PDB entry 4WDZ | X-ray diffraction, 1.80 A resolution | chains C and D of the 5 polymer chains in the assembly

== Chain C (and D) ==
Protein: Major capsid protein VP1
Organism: JC polyomavirus
Notes: chain D of this document is another copy of the same molecule, construct and numbering; everything in this record applies to it too
Reference sequence: P03089 (VP1_POVJC); residues 22-289 here correspond to UniProt positions 23-290 (UniProt number = residue number + 1)
Amino-acid sequence (272 residues; row label = number of the first residue in the row):
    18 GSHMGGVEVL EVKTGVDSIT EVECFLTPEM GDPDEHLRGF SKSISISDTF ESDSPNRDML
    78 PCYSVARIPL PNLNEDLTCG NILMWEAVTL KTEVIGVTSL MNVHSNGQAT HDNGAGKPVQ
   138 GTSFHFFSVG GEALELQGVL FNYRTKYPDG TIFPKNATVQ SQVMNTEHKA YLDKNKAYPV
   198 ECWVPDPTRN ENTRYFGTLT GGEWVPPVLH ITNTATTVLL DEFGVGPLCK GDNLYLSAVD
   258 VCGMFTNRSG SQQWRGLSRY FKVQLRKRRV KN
Not modelled in the structure: 18-24, 92-98, 289 (chain D: 18-23, 92-98, 289)
Differences from the reference sequence: expression tag (18-21); engineered mutation W221 (Asn222 in P03089)
What the authors report for this chain:
  - mutagenesis - N221W, P223L: unchanged localization
  - mutagenesis - N221W: unchanged binding to minor capsid protein
  - mutagenesis - Q137W: increased stability

== How chain C and chain D interact ==
Pairs across the interface - 133 pairs, chain C then chain D:
  E40(C) - P204(D)
  E40(C) - T205(D)
  F42(C) - M181(D)  hydrophobic
  F42(C) - T205(D)
  P45(C) - V180(D)
  E52(C) - V176(D)
  H53(C) - Y160(D)  hydrogen bond
  H53(C) - R161(D)
  H53(C) - V176(D)
  H53(C) - Q179(D)  hydrogen bond (backbone-side chain)
  L54(C) - F67(D)  hydrophobic
  L54(C) - V176(D)
  L54(C) - Q179(D)
  R55(C) - V176(D)
  R55(C) - Q177(D)  hydrogen bond
  R55(C) - Q179(D)  hydrogen bond (backbone-side chain)
  R55(C) - V180(D)
  G56(C) - V180(D)
  F57(C) - F67(D)  hydrophobic
  F57(C) - F158(D)
  F57(C) - Q179(D)
  E110(C) - P204(D)
  E110(C) - Y212(D)  hydrogen bond
  I112(C) - V156(D)  hydrophobic
  I112(C) - M181(D)  hydrophobic
  I112(C) - P204(D)  hydrophobic
  G113(C) - V156(D)
  G113(C) - V201(D)
  V114(C) - F141(D)  hydrophobic
  V114(C) - V201(D)
  V114(C) - L216(D)
  T115(C) - F141(D)
  T115(C) - V197(D)  hydrogen bond (side chain-backbone)
  T115(C) - E198(D)
  T115(C) - W200(D)  hydrogen bond (side chain-backbone)
  T115(C) - V201(D)
  S116(C) - V156(D)
  S116(C) - F158(D)
  S116(C) - E198(D)
  L117(C) - L216(D)  hydrophobic
  M118(C) - F141(D)  hydrophobic
  M118(C) - V197(D)  hydrophobic
  M118(C) - E198(D)
  M118(C) - L216(D)  hydrophobic
  M118(C) - V258(D)  hydrophobic
  M118(C) - W271(D)
  N119(C) - D70(D)  hydrogen bond
  N119(C) - F158(D)
  N119(C) - T162(D)
  N119(C) - E198(D)
  V120(C) - I61(D)
  V120(C) - M261(D)  hydrophobic
  V120(C) - W271(D)  hydrophobic
  H121(C) - S62(D)
  H121(C) - I63(D)
  H121(C) - S64(D)  hydrogen bond (backbone-backbone)
  H121(C) - D70(D)  salt bridge
  H121(C) - P72(D)
  H121(C) - M76(D)
  H121(C) - L77(D)
  H121(C) - E198(D)  salt bridge
  S122(C) - S64(D)
  S122(C) - F67(D)
  S122(C) - D70(D)
  S122(C) - N159(D)  hydrogen bond
  N123(C) - I63(D)
  N123(C) - S64(D)  hydrogen bond (backbone-backbone)
  N123(C) - D65(D)
  N123(C) - T66(D)
  N123(C) - F67(D)
  G124(C) - I63(D)
  A126(C) - I63(D)  hydrophobic
  T127(C) - E220(D)
  T127(C) - Q269(D)  hydrogen bond
  H128(C) - Q125(D)
  H128(C) - T263(D)
  H128(C) - G267(D)  hydrogen bond (side chain-backbone)
  H128(C) - Q269(D)
  D129(C) - S266(D)
  D129(C) - G267(D)
  N130(C) - S266(D)  hydrogen bond (side chain-backbone)
  N130(C) - G267(D)
  N130(C) - S268(D)
  G131(C) - I63(D)
  G131(C) - G267(D)
  G131(C) - Q269(D)
  A132(C) - I61(D)  hydrophobic
  A132(C) - I63(D)
  A132(C) - M261(D)  hydrophobic
  A132(C) - Q269(D)  hydrogen bond (backbone-side chain)
  G133(C) - I63(D)
  K134(C) - E220(D)  salt bridge
  P135(C) - T139(D)
  P135(C) - G218(D)
  P135(C) - G219(D)
  P135(C) - E220(D)
  Q137(C) - G219(D)
  Q137(C) - E220(D)  hydrogen bond (side chain-backbone)
  Q137(C) - W221(D)
  W221(C) - W221(D)
  P223(C) - G219(D)
  P223(C) - V222(D)  hydrophobic
  P224(C) - L216(D)
  P224(C) - T217(D)
  P224(C) - G218(D)  hydrogen bond (backbone-backbone)
  P224(C) - G219(D)
  V225(C) - L216(D)
  L226(C) - G214(D)
  L226(C) - T215(D)
  L226(C) - L216(D)  hydrogen bond (backbone-backbone)
  H227(C) - G214(D)
  H227(C) - T215(D)  hydrogen bond
  I228(C) - P202(D)
  I228(C) - F213(D)
  I228(C) - G214(D)  hydrogen bond (backbone-backbone)
  T229(C) - Y212(D)  hydrogen bond (side chain-backbone)
  T229(C) - F213(D)
  N230(C) - N207(D)  hydrogen bond (side chain-backbone)
  N230(C) - T210(D)  hydrogen bond (side chain-backbone)
  N230(C) - R211(D)
  N230(C) - Y212(D)  hydrogen bond (side chain-backbone)
  T231(C) - F213(D)
  F262(C) - F67(D)  hydrophobic
  F262(C) - F158(D)  hydrophobic
  R265(C) - S64(D)
  R265(C) - D65(D)  hydrogen bond (side chain-backbone)
  R272(C) - L157(D)  hydrogen bond (side chain-backbone)
  R272(C) - F158(D)  hydrogen bond (side chain-backbone)
  R272(C) - Q179(D)  hydrogen bond (side chain-backbone)
  S275(C) - V180(D)  hydrogen bond (side chain-backbone)
  S275(C) - M181(D)
  Y277(C) - P204(D)  hydrogen bond (side chain-backbone)
  Y277(C) - T205(D)
Other interface residues (no listed pair), chain C (51 interface residues in all): T44, V136
Other interface residues (no listed pair), chain D (61 interface residues in all): Y80, S140, F143, Q154, T183, D203

== Summary ==
The interface between chain C and chain D involves 51 residues on one side and 61 on the other; the contacts
include 30 hydrogen bonds and 3 salt bridges. Among the polar pairs are H121(C)-D70(D), H121(C)-E198(D) and
K134(C)-E220(D). From the paper: Q137W of chain C increases stability; N221W and P223L of chain C leave
localization unchanged.
Both chains are Major capsid protein VP1 (JC polyomavirus). Entry 4WDZ (JC Polyomavirus VP1 five-fold pore
mutant N221W) was determined by X-ray diffraction, deposited together with 4WDY and 4WE0.
